2FYN - chains A and D of the 6 polymer chains in the assembly; structure by X-ray diffraction, 3.20 A resolution.

Chain A (and D):
Molecule: Cytochrome b
Organism: Rhodobacter sphaeroides
Notes: fragment: cytochrome b; chain D of this document is another copy of the same molecule, construct and numbering; everything in this record applies to it too
UniProt: Q02761 (CYB_RHOSH); residues 2-445 here correspond to UniProt positions 1-444 (UniProt number = residue number - 1)
Amino-acid sequence (445 residues; row label = number of the first residue in the row):
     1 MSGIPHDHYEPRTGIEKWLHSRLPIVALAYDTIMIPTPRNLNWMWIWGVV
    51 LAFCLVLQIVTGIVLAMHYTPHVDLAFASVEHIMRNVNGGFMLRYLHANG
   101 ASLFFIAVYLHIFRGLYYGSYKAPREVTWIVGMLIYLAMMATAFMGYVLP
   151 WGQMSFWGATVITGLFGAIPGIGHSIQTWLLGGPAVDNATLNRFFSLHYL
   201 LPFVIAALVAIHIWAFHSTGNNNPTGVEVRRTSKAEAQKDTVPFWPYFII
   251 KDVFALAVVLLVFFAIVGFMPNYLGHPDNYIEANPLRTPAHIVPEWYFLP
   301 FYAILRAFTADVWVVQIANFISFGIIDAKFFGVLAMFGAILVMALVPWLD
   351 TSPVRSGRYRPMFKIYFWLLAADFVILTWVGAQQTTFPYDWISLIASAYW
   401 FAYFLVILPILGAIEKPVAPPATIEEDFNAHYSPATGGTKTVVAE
Not modelled in the structure: 1-2, 431-445
Sequence notes: initiating methionine (1); engineered mutation Arg287 (Ser286 in Q02761)
Bound ions: heme Fe site 1: His97, His198; heme Fe site 2: His111, His212
Small-molecule neighbours:
  - heme (HEM), molecule 1: Trp45, Ile46, Trp47, Gly48, Val49, Leu51, Ala52, Phe104, Val108, His111, Ile112, Arg114, Ser120, Arg125, Thr128, Trp129, Gly132, Met133, Ile135, Tyr136, Met139, Ile205, Val209, His212, Phe216, Thr219, Gly220, Asn221, Asn222
  - heme (HEM), molecule 2: Leu55, Gln58, Ile59, Gly62, Ile63, Leu65, Ala66, Tyr69, Val80, Arg94, His97, Ala98, Ala101, Phe104, Thr142, Ala143, Gly146, Tyr147, Leu149, Pro150, Phe195, His198, Tyr199, Pro202, Ile205, Tyr297
  - lauryl oleyl phosphatidyl ethanolamine (LOP; (1R)-2-{[(R)-(2-aminoethoxy)(hydroxy)phosphoryl]oxy}-1-[(dodecanoyloxy)methyl]ethyl (9Z)-octadec-9-enoate): Met44, Trp47, Leu103, Ile106, Leu110, Phe113, Arg114, Tyr117, Tyr118, Val259, Val262, Phe263, Ile266, Leu274, Trp296, Arg358, Phe367, Trp368, Ala371, Phe374, Val375, Thr378
  - stigmatellin a (SMA): Met140, Ala141, Phe144, Met145, Met154, Gly158, Val161, Ile162, Thr163, Phe166, Leu180, Phe194, Leu197, Ile292, Val293, Pro294, Glu295, Phe298, Phe301, Tyr302, Leu305, Met336, Phe337, Ile340
From the paper describing this entry:
  - mutagenesis - G167S: unchanged catalytic activity
  - mutagenesis - S322A, K329A: decreased catalytic activity

Interface between chain A and chain D:
Contacting residue pairs (57; chain A residue first):
  Arg22(A) - Pro124(D)
  Arg22(A) - Glu126(D)  salt bridge
  Arg22(A) - Val127(D)
  Arg22(A) - Ser218(D)  hydrogen bond (backbone-side chain)
  Leu23(A) - Ile211(D)  hydrophobic
  Leu23(A) - Trp214(D)  hydrophobic
  Leu23(A) - Ala215(D)  hydrophobic
  Leu23(A) - Ser218(D)
  Ile25(A) - Trp214(D)  hydrophobic
  Ile63(A) - Ser196(D)  hydrogen bond (backbone-side chain)
  Ile63(A) - Leu200(D)  hydrophobic
  Ala66(A) - Asn192(D)  hydrogen bond (backbone-side chain)
  Ala66(A) - Ser196(D)
  Met67(A) - Asn192(D)  hydrogen bond (backbone-side chain)
  Met67(A) - Arg193(D)
  Met67(A) - Ser196(D)
  Met67(A) - Leu197(D)  hydrophobic
  His68(A) - Asn192(D)
  Tyr69(A) - Asn192(D)  hydrogen bond (backbone-side chain)
  Thr70(A) - Pro71(D)
  Thr70(A) - Asn192(D)
  Pro71(A) - Thr70(D)
  Pro71(A) - Pro71(D)
  His72(A) - Leu75(D)
  Leu75(A) - His72(D)
  Leu75(A) - Leu75(D)  hydrophobic
  Pro124(A) - Arg22(D)  hydrogen bond (backbone-side chain)
  Glu126(A) - Trp18(D)
  Glu126(A) - Arg22(D)  salt bridge
  Val127(A) - Arg22(D)
  Val127(A) - Leu23(D)  hydrophobic
  Asn192(A) - Ala66(D)  hydrogen bond (side chain-backbone)
  Asn192(A) - Met67(D)  hydrogen bond (side chain-backbone)
  Asn192(A) - His68(D)
  Asn192(A) - Tyr69(D)  hydrogen bond (side chain-backbone)
  Asn192(A) - Thr70(D)
  Arg193(A) - Met67(D)
  Phe195(A) - Phe195(D)  hydrophobic
  Ser196(A) - Ile63(D)  hydrogen bond (side chain-backbone)
  Ser196(A) - Ala66(D)
  Ser196(A) - Met67(D)
  Ser196(A) - Tyr199(D)  hydrogen bond (backbone-side chain)
  Leu197(A) - Met67(D)  hydrophobic
  Tyr199(A) - Ser196(D)  hydrogen bond (side chain-backbone)
  Tyr199(A) - Tyr199(D)  hydrophobic
  Tyr199(A) - Leu200(D)
  Leu200(A) - Ile63(D)  hydrophobic
  Leu200(A) - Tyr199(D)
  Phe203(A) - Phe203(D)  hydrophobic
  Ile211(A) - Leu23(D)  hydrophobic
  Trp214(A) - Leu23(D)  hydrophobic
  Trp214(A) - Pro24(D)
  Trp214(A) - Ile25(D)  hydrophobic
  Ala215(A) - Arg22(D)
  Ala215(A) - Leu23(D)  hydrophobic
  Ser218(A) - Arg22(D)  hydrogen bond (side chain-backbone)
  Ser218(A) - Leu23(D)
Interface residues without a listed pair, chain A (34 interface residues in all): Trp18, Leu19, Pro24, Leu28, Ala123, Ala189, Thr219
Interface residues without a listed pair, chain D (33 interface residues in all): Leu19, Leu28, Ala123, Thr219

Summary:
34 residues of chain A face 33 of chain D across their interface, with 13 hydrogen bonds and 2 salt bridges.
Polar contacts include Arg22(A)-Glu126(D), Arg22(A)-Ser218(D) and Ile63(A)-Ser196(D). From the paper: S322A
and K329A of chain A reduce catalytic activity; G167S of chain A leaves catalytic activity unchanged.
Chain A and chain D are both Cytochrome b (Rhodobacter sphaeroides); the structure, Crystal Structure Analysis
of the double mutant Rhodobacter Sphaeroides bc1 complex, was determined by X-ray diffraction.
